Entry 6KXV (X-ray diffraction, 3.63 A resolution); this record covers chains C and J of the 10 polymer chains in the assembly.

== Chain C ==
Protein: Histone H2A type 1-B/E
Source organism: Homo sapiens
Reference sequence: P04908 (H2A1B_HUMAN); residues 0-129 here correspond to UniProt positions 1-130 (UniProt number = residue number + 1)
Chain sequence (133 residues; each row starts with the number of its first residue; numbers below 1 keep their minus sign (Gly-3 is residue -3)):
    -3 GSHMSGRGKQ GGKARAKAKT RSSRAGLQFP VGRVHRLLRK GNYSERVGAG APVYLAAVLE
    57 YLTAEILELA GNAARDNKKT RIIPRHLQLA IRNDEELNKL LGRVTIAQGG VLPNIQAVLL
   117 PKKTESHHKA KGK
Not modelled in the structure: -3 to 10, 119-129
Sequence notes: expression tag (-3 to -1)

== Chain J ==
Molecule: 146-nt DNA strand
Source organism: Homo sapiens
Sequence (146 nucleotides; numbered 147 to 292; the number before each row is that of its first residue):
   147 ATCAATATCC ACCTGCAGAT TCTACCAAAA GTGTATTTGG AAACTGCTCC ATCAAAAGGC
   207 ATGTTCAGCT GAATTCAGCT GAACATGCCT TTTGATGGAG CAGTTTCCAA ATACACTTTT
   267 GGTAGAATCT GCAGGTGGAT ATTGAT

== Chain C / chain J interface ==
Pairs across the interface - 14 pairs, chain C then chain J:
  Arg29(C) with DG268(J), phosphate contact; DT269(J), salt bridge to the phosphate
  Arg42(C) with DT258(J), phosphate contact; DA259(J), phosphate contact
  Val43(C) with DT258(J), phosphate contact; DA259(J), hydrogen bond to the phosphate
  Gly44(C) with DT258(J), phosphate contact
  Ala45(C) with DT258(J), hydrogen bond to the phosphate
  Lys75(C) with DC278(J), phosphate contact; DA279(J), phosphate contact
  Thr76(C) with DG277(J), hydrogen bond to the phosphate; DC278(J), hydrogen bond to the phosphate
  Arg77(C) with DG277(J), sugar contact; DC278(J), hydrogen bond to the phosphate
Interface residues without a listed pair, chain C (12 interface residues in all): Arg11, Lys13, Thr16, Arg35
Interface residues without a listed pair, chain J (10 interface residues in all): DT265, DT266, DG267

== Summary ==
Chain C and chain J form an interface of 12 and 10 residues respectively, with 5 hydrogen bonds and 1 salt
bridge. Polar pairs include Val43(C)-DA259(J), Ala45(C)-DT258(J) and Thr76(C)-DG277(J).
Chain C is Histone H2A type 1-B/E and chain J is a 146-nt DNA strand, both from Homo sapiens; the structure,
Crystal structure of a nucleosome containing Leishmania histone H3, was determined by X-ray diffraction.
